PDB entry 8ZAE | X-ray diffraction, 2.28 A resolution | chains A and B

[Chain A (and B)]
Protein: Aba 3 protein
Organism: Rutstroemia sp. NJR-2017a WRK4
Notes: chain B of this document is another copy of the same molecule, construct and numbering; everything in this record applies to it too
UniProt: A0A2S7P8J3 (A0A2S7P8J3_9HELO); residues 67-442 here = UniProt positions 67-442
Sequence (405 residues; row label = number of the first residue in the row):
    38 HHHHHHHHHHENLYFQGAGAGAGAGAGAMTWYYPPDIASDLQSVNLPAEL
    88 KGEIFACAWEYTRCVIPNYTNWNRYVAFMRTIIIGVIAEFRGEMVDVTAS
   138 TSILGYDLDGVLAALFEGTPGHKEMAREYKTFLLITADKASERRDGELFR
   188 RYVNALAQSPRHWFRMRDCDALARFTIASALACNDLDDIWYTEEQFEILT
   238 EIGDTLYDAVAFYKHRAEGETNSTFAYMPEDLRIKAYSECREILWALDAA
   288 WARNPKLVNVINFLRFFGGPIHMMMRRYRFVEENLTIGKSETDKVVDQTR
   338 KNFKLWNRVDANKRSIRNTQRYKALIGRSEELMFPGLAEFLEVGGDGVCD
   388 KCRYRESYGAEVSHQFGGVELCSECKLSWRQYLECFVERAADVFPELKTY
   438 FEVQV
Not modelled in the structure: 38-65, 327-354, 396-400, 437-442 (chain B: 38-65, 327-354, 393-404, 437-442)
Differences from the reference sequence: expression tag (38-66)
Metal / ion sites: Mg2+: Glu-126 (together with farnesyl thiopyrophosphate); Zn2+: Cys-386, Cys-389, Cys-409, Cys-412
Ligand contacts: farnesyl thiopyrophosphate (FPS; S-[(2E,6E)-3,7,11-trimethyldodeca-2,6,10-trienyl] trihydrogen thiodiphosphate): Cys-94, Tyr-98, Ile-119, Val-123, Glu-126, Phe-169, Arg-204, Asp-207, Ala-208, Leu-209, Tyr-244, Lys-251, His-252, Glu-255, Glu-257, Phe-304, Ile-308, Met-312, Arg-314, Tyr-315

[How chain A and chain B interact]
Contacting residue pairs (118; chain A residue first):
  Met-66(A) with Ser-275(B); Glu-279(B)
  Thr-67(A) with Glu-279(B), hydrogen bond (backbone-side chain)
  Tyr-69(A) with Glu-279(B); Trp-282(B); Ala-283(B), hydrophobic
  Pro-71(A) with Ala-289(B), hydrophobic
  Asp-73(A) with Arg-290(B), salt bridge
  Trp-96(A) with Trp-282(B); Asp-285(B); Ala-286(B)
  Glu-97(A) with Trp-282(B)
  Arg-100(A) with Trp-282(B); Asp-285(B), salt bridge; Val-295(B); Ile-298(B); Asn-299(B), hydrogen bond; Arg-302(B)
  Cys-101(A) with Trp-282(B), hydrophobic; Phe-303(B)
  Pro-104(A) with Val-295(B); Asn-299(B), hydrogen bond (backbone-side chain); Phe-303(B), hydrophobic
  Asn-105(A) with Pro-104(B); Asn-105(B); Asn-299(B), hydrogen bond
  Tyr-106(A) with Arg-290(B), hydrogen bond (side chain-backbone); Asn-291(B), hydrogen bond (side chain-backbone); Pro-292(B); Val-295(B), hydrophobic
  Trp-109(A) with Ala-289(B), hydrophobic; Arg-290(B)
  Ala-246(A) with Leu-322(B), hydrophobic
  Val-247(A) with Phe-317(B), hydrophobic
  Arg-270(A) with Leu-322(B)
  Ile-271(A) with Val-318(B); Asn-321(B); Leu-322(B), hydrophobic
  Tyr-274(A) with Met-310(B), hydrogen bond (side chain-backbone); Phe-317(B); Leu-322(B), hydrophobic
  Ser-275(A) with Met-66(B); Val-318(B)
  Arg-278(A) with Met-310(B), hydrogen bond (side chain-backbone); Met-311(B); Met-312(B); Val-318(B)
  Glu-279(A) with Met-66(B); Thr-67(B), hydrogen bond (side chain-backbone); Tyr-69(B); Arg-313(B), salt bridge
  Trp-282(A) with Tyr-69(B); Trp-96(B); Glu-97(B); Arg-100(B); Cys-101(B), hydrophobic; Met-311(B), hydrogen bond (side chain-backbone); Arg-313(B)
  Ala-283(A) with Tyr-69(B), hydrophobic
  Asp-285(A) with Trp-96(B); Arg-100(B), salt bridge
  Ala-286(A) with Tyr-70(B); Trp-96(B)
  Ala-289(A) with Pro-71(B), hydrophobic; Tyr-106(B); Trp-109(B), hydrophobic
  Arg-290(A) with Asp-73(B), salt bridge; Tyr-106(B), hydrogen bond (backbone-side chain); Trp-109(B)
  Asn-291(A) with Tyr-106(B)
  Pro-292(A) with Tyr-106(B)
  Val-295(A) with Arg-100(B); Pro-104(B); Tyr-106(B), hydrophobic
  Ile-298(A) with Arg-100(B)
  Asn-299(A) with Arg-100(B), hydrogen bond; Pro-104(B), hydrogen bond (side chain-backbone)
  Arg-302(A) with Arg-100(B); Met-311(B)
  Phe-303(A) with Cys-101(B); Pro-104(B), hydrophobic; Phe-303(B), hydrophobic; Met-311(B), hydrophobic
  Gly-306(A) with Met-310(B)
  Pro-307(A) with Met-310(B); Met-311(B), hydrophobic
  Met-310(A) with Val-247(B), hydrophobic; Tyr-274(B), hydrogen bond (backbone-side chain); Arg-278(B), hydrogen bond (backbone-side chain); Gly-306(B); Pro-307(B); Met-310(B), hydrophobic
  Met-311(A) with Arg-278(B); Trp-282(B), hydrogen bond (backbone-side chain); Arg-302(B); Phe-303(B), hydrophobic; Pro-307(B), hydrophobic
  Met-312(A) with Arg-278(B)
  Arg-313(A) with Arg-278(B); Glu-279(B), salt bridge; Trp-282(B)
  Phe-317(A) with Val-247(B), hydrophobic; Tyr-274(B)
  Val-318(A) with Ile-271(B); Tyr-274(B), hydrophobic; Ser-275(B); Arg-278(B)
  Asn-321(A) with Arg-270(B); Ile-271(B)
  Leu-322(A) with Ala-246(B), hydrophobic; Ile-271(B), hydrophobic; Tyr-274(B), hydrophobic; Ile-324(B)
  Thr-323(A) with Ile-324(B); Gly-325(B)
  Ile-324(A) with Leu-322(B); Thr-323(B); Ile-324(B), hydrogen bond (backbone-backbone)
Interface residues without a listed pair, chain A (49 interface residues in all): Tyr-70, Gly-305, Gly-325
Interface residues without a listed pair, chain B (49 interface residues in all): Asn-296

[In short]
The chain A/chain B interface involves 49 residues from each chain, with 17 hydrogen bonds and 6 salt bridges.
Polar contacts include Asp-73(A)/Arg-290(B), Arg-100(A)/Asp-285(B) and Glu-279(A)/Arg-313(B). Bound to chain
A: farnesyl thiopyrophosphate. The Zn2+ site is built by Cys-386(A), Cys-389(A), Cys-409(A) and Cys-412(A).
Both chains are Aba 3 protein (Rutstroemia sp. NJR-2017a WRK4). Entry 8ZAE (Crystal structure of RuABA3 from
Rutstroemia sp. NJR-2017a WRK4 in complex with FsPP) was determined by X-ray diffraction, deposited together
with 8ZAC, 8ZAD, 8ZAF and 8ZAG.
